4KEC - chain A; structure by X-ray diffraction, 2.40 A resolution.

== Chain A ==
Protein: Hydroxycinnamoyl-CoA:shikimate hydroxycinnamoyl transferase
From: Sorghum bicolor
UniProt: C5XXB7 (C5XXB7_SORBI); numbering as in UniProt (aligned over 1-448)
Amino-acid sequence (448 residues; numbered 1 to 448; the number before each row is that of its first residue):
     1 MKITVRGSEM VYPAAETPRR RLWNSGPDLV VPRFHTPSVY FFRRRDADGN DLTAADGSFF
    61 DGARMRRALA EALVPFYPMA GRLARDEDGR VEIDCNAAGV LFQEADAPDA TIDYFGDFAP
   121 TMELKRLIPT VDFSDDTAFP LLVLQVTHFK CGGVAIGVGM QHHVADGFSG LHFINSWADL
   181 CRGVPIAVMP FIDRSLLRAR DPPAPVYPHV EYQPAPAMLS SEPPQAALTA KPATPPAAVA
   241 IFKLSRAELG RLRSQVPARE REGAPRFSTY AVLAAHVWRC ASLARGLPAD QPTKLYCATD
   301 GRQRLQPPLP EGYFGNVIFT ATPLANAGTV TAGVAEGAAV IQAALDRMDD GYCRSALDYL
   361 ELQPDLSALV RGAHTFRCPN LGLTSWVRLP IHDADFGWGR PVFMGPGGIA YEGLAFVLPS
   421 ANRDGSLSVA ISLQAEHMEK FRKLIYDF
Unresolved in the structure: 220-233
Small-molecule neighbours:
  - 4KE ((3R,4S,5R)-3,4-dihydroxy-5-{[(2E)-3-(4-hydroxyphenyl)prop-2-enoyl]oxy}cyclohex-1-ene-1-carboxylic acid): Val31, Pro32, Thr36, Ser38, Met160, His162, Asp166, Gly167, Gly170, Leu171, Ile174, Ala298, Ile318, Arg371, Phe376, Thr384, Trp386, Met404, Leu414, Phe416
  - coenzyme A (COA): Asp166, Gly167, Arg253, Ser268, Thr269, Tyr270, Cys297, Ala298, Thr299, Asp300, Arg304, Ile318, Leu345, Thr384, Ser385, Trp386, Arg388, Leu389
From the paper describing this entry:
  - conformationally variable residues (order/disorder transition, side-chain flip): Val30 to Pro37, Thr130 to Pro140, His162, Leu369 to Asn380, Gly407 to Gly413
  - binding site for coenzyme A: Asp300, Arg304
  - binding site for 4KE: Val31, Pro32, Ser38, Tyr40, His162, Ala298, Ile318, Arg371, Phe376, Thr384, Trp386, Leu414, Phe416
  - mutagenesis - H162A, R371A: abolished catalytic activity
  - mutagenesis - S38A: decreased binding to shikimate
  - contacts within the chain: Pro32-His162 (backbone contact), Phe34-His162 (backbone contact), Thr36-His162 (hydrogen bond), Asp166-Arg302 (salt bridge)
  - catalytic residues: Thr36, His162 to Asp166
  - catalytic residues: Thr384, Trp386 (proposed by the authors, not directly observed)
  - specificity-determining residues: Pro32 (from molecular simulation)
  - mutagenesis - T36A, S38A, Y40A, T384A: decreased catalytic activity on shikimate

== In short ==
Chain A binds coenzyme A and compound 4KE. The paper reports catalytic residues Thr36, His162 and Thr384 among
others; T36A, S38A and Y40A, among others, reduce catalytic activity on shikimate; 6 substitutions were tested
in all.
Chain A is Hydroxycinnamoyl-CoA:shikimate hydroxycinnamoyl transferase (Sorghum bicolor); the structure,
SbHCT-complex form, was determined by X-ray diffraction together with 4KE4 from the same study.
